PDB entry 8UMH | electron microscopy, 4.10 A resolution (low resolution: residue-level contacts below are approximate; hydrogen-bond / salt-bridge calls are withheld) | chains U and V of the 30 polymer chains in the assembly

# Chain U
Protein: Transcription initiation factor IIA large subunit
From: Saccharomyces cerevisiae
UniProtKB: A0A6A5Q2T8 (A0A6A5Q2T8_YEASX); residue numbers follow UniProt; this construct covers 1-286
Sequence (286 residues; numbered 1 to 286; the number before each row is that of its first residue):
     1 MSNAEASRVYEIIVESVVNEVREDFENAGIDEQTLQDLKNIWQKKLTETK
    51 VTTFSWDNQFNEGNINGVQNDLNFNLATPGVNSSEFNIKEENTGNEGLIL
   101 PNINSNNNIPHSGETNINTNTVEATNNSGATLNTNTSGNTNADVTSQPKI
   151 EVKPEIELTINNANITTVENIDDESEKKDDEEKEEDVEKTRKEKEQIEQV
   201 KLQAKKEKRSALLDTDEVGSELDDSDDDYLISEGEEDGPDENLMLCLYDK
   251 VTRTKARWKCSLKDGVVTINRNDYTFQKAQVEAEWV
Disordered / not traced: 1-2, 57-227, 233-238

# Chain V
Protein: Transcription initiation factor IIA subunit 2
From: Saccharomyces cerevisiae
UniProtKB: A0A6A5PRZ0 (A0A6A5PRZ0_YEASX); residue numbers follow UniProt; this construct covers 1-122
Sequence (122 residues; numbered 1 to 122; the number before each row is that of its first residue):
     1 MAVPGYYELYRRSTIGNSLVDALDTLISDGRIEASLAMRVLETFDKVVAE
    51 TLKDNTQSKLTVKGNLDTYGFCDDVWTFIVKNCQVTVEDSHRDASQNGSG
   101 DSQSVISVDKLRIVACNSKKSE
Disordered / not traced: 1-4, 89-102

# Interface between chain U and chain V
Pairs across the interface (101):
  Glu5(U) - Thr56(V)
  Glu5(U) - Gln57(V)
  Glu5(U) - Ser58(V)
  Glu5(U) - Glu88(V)
  Arg8(U) - Asn55(V)
  Arg8(U) - Thr56(V)
  Arg8(U) - Gln57(V)
  Val9(U) - Asn55(V)
  Ile12(U) - Thr51(V)
  Ile12(U) - Asn55(V)
  Ile13(U) - Ile15(V)
  Val17(U) - Leu19(V)
  Val17(U) - Phe44(V)
  Glu20(U) - Thr43(V)
  Asp24(U) - Leu36(V)
  Asp24(U) - Arg39(V)
  Asp24(U) - Val40(V)
  Phe25(U) - Ile32(V)
  Ile30(U) - Arg31(V)
  Asp31(U) - Arg31(V)
  Thr34(U) - Arg31(V)
  Leu38(U) - Ala22(V)
  Trp42(U) - Ile15(V)
  Trp42(U) - Ser18(V)
  Trp42(U) - Leu19(V)
  Lys45(U) - Ser18(V)
  Lys45(U) - Asp21(V)
  Leu46(U) - Ile15(V)
  Leu46(U) - Ser18(V)
  Glu241(U) - Arg112(V)
  Asn242(U) - Val108(V)
  Asn242(U) - Asp109(V)
  Asn242(U) - Lys110(V)
  Asn242(U) - Leu111(V)
  Asn242(U) - Arg112(V)
  Leu243(U) - Leu111(V)
  Leu243(U) - Arg112(V)
  Met244(U) - Arg112(V)
  Met244(U) - Ile113(V)
  Met244(U) - Val114(V)
  Leu245(U) - Leu9(V)
  Leu245(U) - Arg12(V)
  Leu245(U) - Ser13(V)
  Leu245(U) - Val114(V)
  Cys246(U) - Leu9(V)
  Cys246(U) - Val114(V)
  Cys246(U) - Ala115(V)
  Cys246(U) - Cys116(V)
  Leu247(U) - Tyr7(V)
  Leu247(U) - Cys116(V)
  Leu247(U) - Asn117(V)
  Leu247(U) - Ser118(V)
  Tyr248(U) - Asp74(V)
  Tyr248(U) - Val75(V)
  Tyr248(U) - Trp76(V)
  Tyr248(U) - Ala115(V)
  Tyr248(U) - Cys116(V)
  Tyr248(U) - Asn117(V)
  Tyr248(U) - Ser118(V)
  Asp249(U) - Ser118(V)
  Lys263(U) - Ser118(V)
  Asp264(U) - Leu52(V)
  Asp264(U) - Lys53(V)
  Asp264(U) - Thr56(V)
  Gly265(U) - Leu52(V)
  Ile269(U) - Ile106(V)
  Ile269(U) - Val108(V)
  Ile269(U) - Leu111(V)
  Asn270(U) - Ile106(V)
  Asn270(U) - Ser107(V)
  Asn270(U) - Val108(V)
  Tyr274(U) - Leu60(V)
  Tyr274(U) - Val87(V)
  Thr275(U) - Leu52(V)
  Thr275(U) - Thr56(V)
  Thr275(U) - Ser58(V)
  Thr275(U) - Leu60(V)
  Phe276(U) - Thr56(V)
  Phe276(U) - Ser58(V)
  Phe276(U) - Leu60(V)
  Gln277(U) - Lys53(V)
  Gln277(U) - Thr56(V)
  Gln277(U) - Gln57(V)
  Gln277(U) - Ser58(V)
  Lys278(U) - Ser58(V)
  Lys278(U) - Lys59(V)
  Lys278(U) - Leu60(V)
  Ala279(U) - Leu60(V)
  Gln280(U) - Leu60(V)
  Gln280(U) - Thr61(V)
  Gln280(U) - Val62(V)
  Val281(U) - Val62(V)
  Glu282(U) - Val62(V)
  Glu282(U) - Lys63(V)
  Glu282(U) - Gly64(V)
  Ala283(U) - Gly64(V)
  Glu284(U) - Gly64(V)
  Glu284(U) - Leu66(V)
  Trp285(U) - Leu66(V)
  Trp285(U) - Tyr69(V)
  Val286(U) - Leu66(V)
Also at the interface, not in a pair above, chain U (51 interface residues in all): Tyr10, Ala28, Ile41, Pro239, Val251, Trp258, Val267, Asp273
Also at the interface, not in a pair above, chain V (53 interface residues in all): Thr14, Val48, Asn65, Val80

# In short
The interface between chain U and chain V involves 51 residues on one side and 53 on the other.
Chain U is Transcription initiation factor IIA large subunit and chain V is Transcription initiation factor
IIA subunit 2, both from Saccharomyces cerevisiae; the structure, Consensus map of PICdeltaTFIIK form2, was
determined by electron microscopy.
